4PJ1 - chains P and Q of the 28 polymer chains in the assembly; structure by X-ray diffraction, 3.15 A resolution.

[Chain P (and Q)]
Name: 10 kDa heat shock protein, mitochondrial
From: Homo sapiens
Notes: chain Q of this document is another copy of the same molecule, construct and numbering; everything in this record applies to it too
Reference sequence: P61604 (CH10_HUMAN); residues 1-102 here = UniProt positions 1-102
Chain sequence (114 residues; row label = number of the first residue in the row):
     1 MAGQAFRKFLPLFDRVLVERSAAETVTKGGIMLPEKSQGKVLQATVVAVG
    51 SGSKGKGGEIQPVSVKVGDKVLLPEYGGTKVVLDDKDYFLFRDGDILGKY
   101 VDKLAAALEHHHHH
Unresolved in the structure: 1-2, 108-114 (chain Q: 1-2, 103-114)
Construct notes: expression tag (103-114)
Curated features (UniProtKB/Swiss-Prot):
  - modified residue: A2 (N-acetylalanine), K8 (N6-acetyllysine), K28 (N6-succinyllysine), K40 (N6-acetyllysine), K54 (N6-malonyllysine), K56 (N6-acetyllysine), K66 (N6-acetyllysine), K70 (N6-acetyllysine), T79 (Phosphothreonine), K80 (N6-acetyllysine), K86 (N6-acetyllysine), K99 (N6-acetyllysine)

[Interface between chain P and chain Q]
Residue-residue contacts (32):
  K28(P) - D85(Q)  salt bridge
  K56(P) - K54(Q)
  K56(P) - G55(Q)
  Q61(P) - K54(Q)
  Q61(P) - G58(Q)
  P62(P) - K54(Q)  hydrogen bond (backbone-side chain)
  S64(P) - L12(Q)
  S64(P) - F13(Q)
  S64(P) - K54(Q)  hydrogen bond
  L72(P) - F9(Q)  hydrophobic
  L72(P) - V81(Q)  hydrophobic
  D93(P) - F13(Q)
  G94(P) - F13(Q)
  G94(P) - R15(Q)  hydrogen bond (backbone-side chain)
  D95(P) - R15(Q)
  I96(P) - L12(Q)
  I96(P) - R15(Q)  hydrogen bond (backbone-side chain)
  L97(P) - P11(Q)
  L97(P) - L12(Q)  hydrogen bond (backbone-backbone)
  L97(P) - R15(Q)
  L97(P) - L90(Q)  hydrophobic
  G98(P) - F9(Q)
  G98(P) - L10(Q)
  G98(P) - L12(Q)
  K99(P) - K8(Q)
  K99(P) - F9(Q)
  K99(P) - L10(Q)  hydrogen bond (backbone-backbone)
  K99(P) - L12(Q)
  Y100(P) - K8(Q)
  Y100(P) - F9(Q)  hydrophobic
  V101(P) - K8(Q)  hydrogen bond (backbone-backbone)
  V101(P) - L10(Q)  hydrophobic
Other interface residues (no listed pair), chain P (16 interface residues in all): V65
Other interface residues (no listed pair), chain Q (16 interface residues in all): A5, G57, R92

[Summary]
The chain P/chain Q interface involves 16 residues from each chain, with 7 hydrogen bonds and 1 salt bridge.
Polar pairs include K28(P)-D85(Q), P62(P)-K54(Q) and S64(P)-K54(Q).
Both chains are 10 kDa heat shock protein, mitochondrial (Homo sapiens). Entry 4PJ1 (Crystal structure of the
human mitochondrial chaperonin symmetrical 'football' complex) was determined by X-ray diffraction.
